Entry 9FZJ (X-ray diffraction, 1.60 A resolution); this record covers chain A.

[Chain A]
Protein: Nuclear receptor subfamily 1 group I member 2
From: Homo sapiens
UniProt: O75469 (NR1I2_HUMAN); residues 130-434 here = UniProt positions 130-434
Sequence (320 residues; row label = number of the first residue in the row):
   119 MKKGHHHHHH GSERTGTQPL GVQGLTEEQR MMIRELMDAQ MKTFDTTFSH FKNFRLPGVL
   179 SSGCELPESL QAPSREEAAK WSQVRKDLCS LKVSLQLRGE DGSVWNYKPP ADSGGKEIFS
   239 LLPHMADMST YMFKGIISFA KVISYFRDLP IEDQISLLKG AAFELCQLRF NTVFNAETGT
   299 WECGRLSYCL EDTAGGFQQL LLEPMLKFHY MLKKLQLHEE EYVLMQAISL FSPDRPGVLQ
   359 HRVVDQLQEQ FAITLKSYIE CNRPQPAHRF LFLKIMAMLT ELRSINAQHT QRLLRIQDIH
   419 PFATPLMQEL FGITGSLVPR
Disordered / not traced: 119-141, 179-191, 312, 435-438
Sequence notes: initiating methionine (119); expression tag (120-129, 435-438)
Curated features (UniProtKB/Swiss-Prot):
  - binding site (hyperforin): Ser247, Gln285 to Phe288, His407
Small-molecule neighbours: sr12813 (SRL; [2-(3,5-di-tert-butyl-4-hydroxy-phenyl)-1-(diethoxy-phosphoryl)-vinyl]-phosphonic acid diethlyl ester): Leu206, Leu209, Val211, Leu240, Met243, Ala244, Met246, Ser247, Phe251, Phe281, Gln285, Phe288, Trp299, Tyr306, Met323, Leu324, His327, His407, Thr408, Arg410, Leu411, Ile414, Phe420, Met425, Phe429

[Overview]
Chain A binds sr12813. From UniProt: 6 hyperforin-binding residues.
Chain A is Nuclear receptor subfamily 1 group I member 2 (Homo sapiens); the structure, A new crystal
structure of the hPXR-LBD in complex with SR12813 (P43212 form), was determined by X-ray diffraction together
with 9FZG, 9FZH and 9FZI from the same study.
